Entry 7NME (X-ray diffraction, 2.20 A resolution); this record covers chains A and B of the 5 polymer chains in the assembly.

[Chain A]
Molecule: MHC class I antigen
From: Homo sapiens
UniProt: A0A411J078 (A0A411J078_HUMAN); residues 1-276 here correspond to UniProt positions 25-300 (UniProt number = residue number + 24)
Amino-acid sequence (276 residues; numbered 1 to 276; the number before each row is that of its first residue):
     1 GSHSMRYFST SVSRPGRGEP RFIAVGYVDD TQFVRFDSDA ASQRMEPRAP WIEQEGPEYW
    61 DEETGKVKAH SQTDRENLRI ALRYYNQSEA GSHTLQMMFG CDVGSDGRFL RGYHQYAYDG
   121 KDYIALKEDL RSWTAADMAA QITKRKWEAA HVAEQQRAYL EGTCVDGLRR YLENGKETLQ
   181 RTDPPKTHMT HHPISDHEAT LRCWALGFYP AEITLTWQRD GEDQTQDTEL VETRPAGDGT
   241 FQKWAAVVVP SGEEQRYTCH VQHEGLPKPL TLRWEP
Disulfides: C101-C164, C203-C259

[Chain B]
Molecule: Human MHC Class I, beta 2 microglobulin
From: Homo sapiens
UniProt: P61769 (B2MG_HUMAN); residues 1-99 here correspond to UniProt positions 21-119 (UniProt number = residue number + 20)
Amino-acid sequence (100 residues; numbered 0 to 99; the number before each row is that of its first residue; numbering starts at 0):
     0 MIQRTPKIQV YSRHPAENGK SNFLNCYVSG FHPSDIEVDL LKNGERIEKV EHSDLSFSKD
    60 WSFYLLYYTE FTPTEKDEYA CRVNHVTLSQ PKIVKWDRDM
Disulfides: C25-C80
Sequence notes: initiating methionine (0)
Curated features (UniProtKB/Swiss-Prot):
  - modified residue: Q2 (Pyrrolidone carboxylic acid)
  - glycosylation: I1 (N-linked (Glc) (glycation) isoleucine), K19 (N-linked (Glc) (glycation) lysine), K41 (N-linked (Glc) (glycation) lysine), K48 (N-linked (Glc) (glycation) lysine), K58 (N-linked (Glc) (glycation) lysine), K91 (N-linked (Glc) (glycation) lysine), K94 (N-linked (Glc) (glycation) lysine)

[How chain A and chain B interact]
Pairs across the interface - 59 pairs, chain A then chain B:
  R6(A) - K58(B)
  F8(A) - S55(B)
  F8(A) - F56(B)  hydrophobic
  S9(A) - F56(B)
  T10(A) - F56(B)
  T10(A) - F62(B)
  V12(A) - S33(B)
  I23(A) - L54(B)  hydrophobic
  V25(A) - D53(B)
  V25(A) - L54(B)
  V25(A) - S55(B)
  Y27(A) - S55(B)
  Y27(A) - Y63(B)  hydrogen bond
  Q32(A) - D53(B)  hydrogen bond
  R35(A) - D53(B)  salt bridge
  R48(A) - D53(B)  salt bridge
  H93(A) - M0(B)
  T94(A) - F62(B)
  Q96(A) - H31(B)
  Q96(A) - F56(B)
  Q96(A) - W60(B)  hydrogen bond (side chain-backbone)
  Q96(A) - F62(B)
  M97(A) - F56(B)
  M98(A) - K58(B)
  Q115(A) - W60(B)
  Y116(A) - W60(B)
  A117(A) - W60(B)  hydrophobic
  D119(A) - M0(B)
  D119(A) - I1(B)
  D119(A) - H31(B)
  G120(A) - I1(B)
  G120(A) - R3(B)
  G120(A) - H31(B)  hydrogen bond (backbone-side chain)
  K121(A) - I1(B)
  D122(A) - W60(B)  hydrogen bond
  H192(A) - D98(B)
  R202(A) - M99(B)  hydrogen bond (side chain-backbone)
  W204(A) - D98(B)
  W204(A) - M99(B)  hydrophobic
  V231(A) - Q8(B)
  E232(A) - Q8(B)  hydrogen bond (backbone-side chain)
  E232(A) - S28(B)
  T233(A) - Y26(B)
  R234(A) - Q8(B)  hydrogen bond
  R234(A) - Y10(B)
  R234(A) - Y26(B)
  R234(A) - M99(B)
  P235(A) - Y10(B)  hydrogen bond (backbone-side chain)
  P235(A) - N24(B)
  P235(A) - Y26(B)
  P235(A) - L65(B)  hydrophobic
  A236(A) - R12(B)  hydrogen bond (backbone-side chain)
  A236(A) - N24(B)  hydrogen bond (backbone-side chain)
  G237(A) - R12(B)  hydrogen bond (backbone-side chain)
  D238(A) - R12(B)
  Q242(A) - Y10(B)
  Q242(A) - S11(B)
  Q242(A) - R12(B)  hydrogen bond (side chain-backbone)
  W244(A) - M99(B)
Interface residues without a listed pair, chain A (39 interface residues in all): R17, S92, Y113
Interface residues without a listed pair, chain B (27 interface residues in all): H13, P32, D34, S52

[Overview]
The interface between chain A and chain B involves 39 residues on one side and 27 on the other, with 13
hydrogen bonds and 2 salt bridges. Polar pairs include R35(A)-D53(B), R48(A)-D53(B) and Y27(A)-Y63(B).
Chain A is MHC class I antigen and chain B is Human MHC Class I, beta 2 microglobulin, both from Homo sapiens;
the structure, Human MHC Class I, A24 Allele presenting QLPRLFPLL, Complex with 4C6 TCR, was determined by
X-ray diffraction.
